8Y6U - chains J and 2 of the 11 polymer chains in the assembly; structure by electron microscopy, 3.97 A resolution.

[Chain J]
Protein: Glycine cleavage system transcriptional activator
Organism: Escherichia coli K-12
UniProt: P0A9F6 (GCVA_ECOLI); residues 1-305 here = UniProt positions 1-305
Amino-acid sequence (305 residues; numbered 1 to 305; the number before each row is that of its first residue):
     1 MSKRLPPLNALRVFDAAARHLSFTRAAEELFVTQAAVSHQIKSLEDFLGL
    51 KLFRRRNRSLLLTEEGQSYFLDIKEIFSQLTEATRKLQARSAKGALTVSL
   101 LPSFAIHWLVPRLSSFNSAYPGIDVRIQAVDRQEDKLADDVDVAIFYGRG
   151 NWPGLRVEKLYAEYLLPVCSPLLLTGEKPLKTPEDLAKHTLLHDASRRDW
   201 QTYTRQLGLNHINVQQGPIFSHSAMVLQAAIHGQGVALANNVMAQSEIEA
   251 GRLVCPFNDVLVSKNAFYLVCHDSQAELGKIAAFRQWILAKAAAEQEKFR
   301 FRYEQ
Unresolved in the structure: 1-5, 89-305
Swiss-Prot annotation at these positions:
  - DNA-binding region: Phe23 to Lys42 (H-T-H motif)

[Chain 2]
Molecule: Template promoter DNA
Organism: Escherichia coli
Sequence (92 nucleotides; each row starts with the number of its first residue):
     2 TGCATCCGTGAGTCGAGGGTAATAAGGTATTTGCTGGTAGAAGCTCAACG
    52 GACAATTTATAATGGCTCAGATTAAAAAAACTAATAGGTTAC
Unresolved in the structure: 71-93

[How chain J and chain 2 interact]
Contacting residue pairs (12):
  Ser22(J) - DA49(2)  hydrogen bond to the phosphate
  Phe23(J) - DC50(2)  phosphate contact
  Thr24(J) - DA49(2)  hydrogen bond to the phosphate
  Arg25(J) - DA48(2)  salt bridge to the phosphate
  Arg25(J) - DA49(2)  salt bridge to the phosphate
  Arg55(J) - DC50(2)  phosphate contact
  Arg56(J) - DA49(2)  phosphate contact
  Arg56(J) - DC50(2)  hydrogen bond to the phosphate
  Asn57(J) - DA49(2)  sugar contact
  Arg58(J) - DA48(2)  sugar contact
  Arg58(J) - DA49(2)  phosphate contact
  Leu60(J) - DC50(2)  phosphate contact
Other interface residues (no listed pair), chain J (11 interface residues in all): His39, Ser59
Other interface residues (no listed pair), chain 2 (5 interface residues in all): DG52, DA53

[Summary]
Chain J and chain 2 form an interface of 11 and 5 residues respectively; the contacts include 3 hydrogen bonds
and 2 salt bridges. Polar pairs include Ser22(J)-DA49(2), Thr24(J)-DA49(2) and Arg56(J)-DC50(2).
Here chain J is Glycine cleavage system transcriptional activator (Escherichia coli K-12) and chain 2 is
Template promoter DNA (Escherichia coli). Entry 8Y6U (Cryo-EM structure of E.coli transcription initiation
complex with transcription factor GcvA) was determined by electron microscopy.
